PDB entry 2HP2 | X-ray diffraction, 2.70 A resolution | chains A and B

Chain A:
Name: Glutamate-1-semialdehyde 2,1-aminomutase (GSAM) hybrid-form
From: Synechococcus elongatus
Notes: EC 5.4.3.8
Reference sequence: P24630 (GSA_SYNP6); residues 1002-1433 here correspond to UniProt positions 1-432 (UniProt number = residue number - 1001)
Amino-acid sequence (432 residues; row label = number of the first residue in the row):
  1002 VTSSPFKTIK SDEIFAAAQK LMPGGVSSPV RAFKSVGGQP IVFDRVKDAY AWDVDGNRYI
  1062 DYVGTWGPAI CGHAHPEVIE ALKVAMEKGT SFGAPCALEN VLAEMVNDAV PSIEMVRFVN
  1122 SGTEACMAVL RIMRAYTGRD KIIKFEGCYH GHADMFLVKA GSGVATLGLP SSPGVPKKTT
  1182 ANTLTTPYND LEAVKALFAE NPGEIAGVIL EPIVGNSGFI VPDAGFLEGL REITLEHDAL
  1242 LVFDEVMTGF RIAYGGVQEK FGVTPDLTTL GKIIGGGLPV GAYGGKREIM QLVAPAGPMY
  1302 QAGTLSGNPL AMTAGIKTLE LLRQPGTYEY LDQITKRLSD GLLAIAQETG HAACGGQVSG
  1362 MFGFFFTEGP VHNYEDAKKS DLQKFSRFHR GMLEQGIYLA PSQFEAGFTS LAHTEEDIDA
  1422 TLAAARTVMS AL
Unresolved in the structure: 1002-1006
Differences from the reference sequence: conflict Asn1108 (Ile107 in P24630), Ile1133 (Leu132 in P24630), Ser1172 (Asp171 in P24630), Lys1179 (Ser178 in P24630), Thr1187 (Ala186 in P24630), Gly1327 (Ala326 in P24630)
Ligand contacts:
  - (4S)-4,5-diaminopentanoic acid (HOZ): Ala1303, Gly1304, Thr1305
  - KE4 ((4R)-5-amino-4-[({3-hydroxy-2-methyl-5-[(phosphonooxy)methyl]pyridin-4-yl}methyl)amino]pentanoic acid): Ser1029, Val1031, Trp1067, Ser1122, Gly1123, Thr1124, Cys1127, Tyr1150, His1151, Gly1152, Glu1212, Asn1217, Asp1245, Val1247, Met1248, Lys1273, Glu1406
  - pyridoxal phosphate (PLP): Ala1303, Gly1304, Thr1305

Chain B:
Name: Glutamate-1-semialdehyde 2,1-aminomutase (GSAM) hybrid-form
From: Synechococcus elongatus
Notes: EC 5.4.3.8
Reference sequence: P24630 (GSA_SYNP6); residues 2002-2433 here correspond to UniProt positions 1-432 (UniProt number = residue number - 2001)
Amino-acid sequence (432 residues; row label = number of the first residue in the row):
  2002 VTSSPFKTIK SDEIFAAAQK LMPGGVSSPV RAFKSVGGQP IVFDRVKDAY AWDVDGNRYI
  2062 DYVGTWGPAI CGHAHPEVIE ALKVAMEKGT SFGAPCALEN VLAEMVNDAV PSIEMVRFVN
  2122 SGTEACMAVL RIMRAYTGRD KIIKFEGCYH GHADMFLVKA GSGVATLGLP SSPGVPKKTT
  2182 ANTLTTPYND LEAVKALFAE NPGEIAGVIL EPIVGNSGFI VPDAGFLEGL REITLEHDAL
  2242 LVFDEVMTGF RIAYGGVQEK FGVTPDLTTL GKIIGGGLPV GAYGGKREIM QLVAPAGPMY
  2302 QAGTLSGNPL AMTAGIKTLE LLRQPGTYEY LDQITKRLSD GLLAIAQETG HAACGGQVSG
  2362 MFGFFFTEGP VHNYEDAKKS DLQKFSRFHR GMLEQGIYLA PSQFEAGFTS LAHTEEDIDA
  2422 TLAAARTVMS AL
Unresolved in the structure: 2002-2006
Differences from the reference sequence: conflict Asn2108 (Ile107 in P24630), Ile2133 (Leu132 in P24630), Ser2172 (Asp171 in P24630), Lys2179 (Ser178 in P24630), Thr2187 (Ala186 in P24630), Gly2327 (Ala326 in P24630)
Covalent attachments: pyridoxal phosphate (PLP) linked to Lys2273
Ligand contacts:
  - (4S)-4,5-diaminopentanoic acid (HOZ): Ser2029, Val2031, Arg2032, Trp2067, Ser2163, Asn2217, Met2248, Glu2406
  - KE4 ((4R)-5-amino-4-[({3-hydroxy-2-methyl-5-[(phosphonooxy)methyl]pyridin-4-yl}methyl)amino]pentanoic acid): Glu2125, Tyr2301, Ala2303, Gly2304, Thr2305
  - pyridoxal phosphate (PLP): Ser2122, Gly2123, Thr2124, Cys2127, Tyr2150, His2151, Gly2152, Glu2212, Asn2217, Asp2245, Val2247, Met2248

Interface between chain A and chain B:
Residue-residue contacts (210):
  Ile1015(A) - Asn2101(B)  hydrogen bond (backbone-side chain)
  Ala1018(A) - Asn2101(B)
  Ala1019(A) - Asn2101(B)
  Gln1020(A) - Met2116(B)
  Lys1021(A) - Met2116(B)
  Leu1022(A) - Asn2101(B)
  Leu1022(A) - Ala2104(B)  hydrophobic
  Leu1022(A) - Glu2105(B)
  Leu1022(A) - Asn2108(B)
  Leu1022(A) - Met2116(B)
  Leu1022(A) - Val2117(B)  hydrogen bond (backbone-backbone)
  Met1023(A) - Ala2104(B)  hydrophobic
  Met1023(A) - Met2116(B)
  Met1023(A) - Val2117(B)
  Pro1024(A) - Met2116(B)
  Pro1024(A) - Val2117(B)
  Pro1024(A) - Arg2118(B)  hydrogen bond (backbone-side chain)
  Pro1024(A) - Val2294(B)  hydrophobic
  Pro1024(A) - Pro2296(B)
  Gly1025(A) - Ala2297(B)
  Val1027(A) - Pro2096(B)  hydrophobic
  Val1027(A) - Arg2118(B)  hydrogen bond (backbone-side chain)
  Val1027(A) - Pro2296(B)
  Ser1028(A) - Glu2100(B)  hydrogen bond
  Ser1028(A) - Arg2118(B)
  Ser1028(A) - Ser2307(B)
  Ser1028(A) - Gly2308(B)
  Ser1029(A) - Ala2303(B)
  Ser1029(A) - Gly2304(B)  hydrogen bond (side chain-backbone)
  Pro1030(A) - Ala2295(B)
  Pro1030(A) - Pro2296(B)  hydrophobic
  Pro1030(A) - Gln2302(B)
  Pro1030(A) - Ala2303(B)
  Arg1032(A) - Gly2094(B)
  Arg1032(A) - Ala2095(B)  hydrogen bond (side chain-backbone)
  Arg1032(A) - Glu2100(B)  salt bridge
  Arg1032(A) - Gly2304(B)
  Arg1032(A) - Thr2305(B)  hydrogen bond (side chain-backbone)
  Arg1032(A) - Ser2307(B)  hydrogen bond (side chain-backbone)
  Ala1033(A) - Pro2296(B)  hydrophobic
  Lys1035(A) - Pro2296(B)  hydrogen bond (side chain-backbone)
  Ile1042(A) - Pro2096(B)
  Val1043(A) - Pro2096(B)
  Val1043(A) - Cys2097(B)  hydrophobic
  Val1043(A) - Ala2098(B)
  Phe1044(A) - Phe2093(B)  hydrophobic
  Phe1044(A) - Ala2095(B)  hydrophobic
  Phe1044(A) - Pro2096(B)  hydrogen bond (backbone-backbone)
  Phe1044(A) - Cys2097(B)
  Asp1045(A) - Lys2089(B)  salt bridge
  Asp1045(A) - Phe2093(B)
  Arg1046(A) - Lys2089(B)
  Val1047(A) - Lys2089(B)  hydrogen bond (backbone-backbone)
  Val1047(A) - Gly2090(B)
  Val1047(A) - Phe2093(B)  hydrophobic
  Thr1066(A) - Ser2092(B)  hydrogen bond
  Thr1066(A) - Phe2093(B)
  Thr1066(A) - Gly2094(B)  hydrogen bond (side chain-backbone)
  Trp1067(A) - Gly2094(B)  hydrogen bond (side chain-backbone)
  Trp1067(A) - Thr2305(B)
  Ile1080(A) - Met2087(B)
  Leu1083(A) - Met2087(B)  hydrophobic
  Lys1084(A) - Lys2084(B)
  Lys1084(A) - Met2087(B)
  Lys1084(A) - Glu2088(B)  salt bridge
  Met1087(A) - Ile2080(B)
  Met1087(A) - Leu2083(B)  hydrophobic
  Met1087(A) - Lys2084(B)
  Met1087(A) - Met2087(B)  hydrophobic
  Glu1088(A) - Lys2084(B)  salt bridge
  Lys1089(A) - Asp2045(B)  salt bridge
  Lys1089(A) - Arg2046(B)
  Lys1089(A) - Val2047(B)  hydrogen bond (backbone-backbone)
  Gly1090(A) - Val2047(B)
  Thr1091(A) - Gly2277(B)
  Thr1091(A) - Gly2278(B)  hydrogen bond (side chain-backbone)
  Ser1092(A) - Thr2066(B)  hydrogen bond
  Ser1092(A) - Gly2278(B)
  Phe1093(A) - Phe2044(B)  hydrophobic
  Phe1093(A) - Asp2045(B)
  Phe1093(A) - Val2047(B)  hydrophobic
  Phe1093(A) - Thr2066(B)
  Gly1094(A) - Arg2032(B)
  Gly1094(A) - Thr2066(B)  hydrogen bond (backbone-side chain)
  Gly1094(A) - Trp2067(B)  hydrogen bond (backbone-side chain)
  Ala1095(A) - Arg2032(B)
  Ala1095(A) - Phe2044(B)  hydrophobic
  Ala1095(A) - Tyr2399(B)
  Pro1096(A) - Arg2032(B)
  Pro1096(A) - Ile2042(B)
  Pro1096(A) - Val2043(B)
  Pro1096(A) - Phe2044(B)  hydrogen bond (backbone-backbone)
  Cys1097(A) - Val2043(B)  hydrophobic
  Cys1097(A) - Phe2044(B)
  Ala1098(A) - Val2043(B)
  Glu1100(A) - Ser2028(B)  hydrogen bond
  Glu1100(A) - Arg2032(B)  salt bridge
  Asn1101(A) - Ile2015(B)  hydrogen bond (side chain-backbone)
  Asn1101(A) - Ala2018(B)
  Asn1101(A) - Ala2019(B)
  Asn1101(A) - Leu2022(B)
  Ala1104(A) - Leu2022(B)  hydrophobic
  Ala1104(A) - Met2023(B)  hydrophobic
  Glu1105(A) - Leu2022(B)
  Asn1108(A) - Leu2022(B)
  Glu1115(A) - Lys2021(B)
  Met1116(A) - Gln2020(B)
  Met1116(A) - Lys2021(B)
  Met1116(A) - Leu2022(B)
  Met1116(A) - Met2023(B)
  Met1116(A) - Pro2024(B)
  Val1117(A) - Leu2022(B)  hydrogen bond (backbone-backbone)
  Val1117(A) - Met2023(B)
  Val1117(A) - Pro2024(B)
  Arg1118(A) - Pro2024(B)  hydrogen bond (side chain-backbone)
  Arg1118(A) - Val2027(B)  hydrogen bond (side chain-backbone)
  Arg1118(A) - Ser2028(B)  hydrogen bond (side chain-backbone)
  Phe1119(A) - Ser2028(B)
  Asn1121(A) - Pro2280(B)
  Ser1122(A) - Glu2125(B)  hydrogen bond
  Thr1124(A) - Glu2125(B)
  Glu1125(A) - Ser2122(B)  hydrogen bond
  Met1128(A) - Thr2124(B)
  Met1128(A) - Met2128(B)  hydrophobic
  Met1128(A) - His2153(B)
  Met1128(A) - Ala2154(B)  hydrophobic
  Arg1132(A) - His2153(B)  hydrogen bond
  Arg1132(A) - Asp2155(B)  salt bridge
  Arg1132(A) - Leu2158(B)
  Arg1132(A) - Pro2174(B)
  Arg1132(A) - Gly2175(B)
  Arg1132(A) - Val2176(B)
  Arg1135(A) - Gly2175(B)
  Arg1135(A) - Pro2177(B)
  Ala1136(A) - Pro2174(B)
  Ala1136(A) - Gly2175(B)
  Asp1141(A) - Pro2177(B)
  Tyr1150(A) - Tyr2301(B)  hydrogen bond
  Tyr1150(A) - Ala2303(B)
  His1153(A) - Arg2132(B)  hydrogen bond
  His1153(A) - Gln2302(B)
  His1153(A) - Ala2303(B)  hydrogen bond (side chain-backbone)
  Ala1154(A) - Met2128(B)  hydrophobic
  Asp1155(A) - Arg2132(B)  salt bridge
  Met1156(A) - Asp2155(B)
  Leu1158(A) - Arg2132(B)
  Leu1158(A) - Tyr2301(B)
  Ser1173(A) - Pro2299(B)
  Ser1173(A) - Met2300(B)
  Ser1173(A) - Tyr2301(B)  hydrogen bond (side chain-backbone)
  Pro1174(A) - Arg2132(B)
  Pro1174(A) - Ala2136(B)
  Pro1174(A) - Pro2299(B)
  Pro1174(A) - Met2300(B)
  Gly1175(A) - Arg2132(B)
  Gly1175(A) - Arg2135(B)
  Gly1175(A) - Ala2136(B)
  Val1176(A) - Arg2132(B)
  Pro1177(A) - Arg2135(B)
  Pro1177(A) - Asp2141(B)
  Pro1177(A) - Asn2183(B)
  Lys1179(A) - Lys2179(B)  hydrogen bond (side chain-backbone)
  Lys1179(A) - Ala2182(B)
  Lys1179(A) - Asn2183(B)
  Ala1182(A) - Lys2179(B)
  Asn1183(A) - Lys2179(B)
  Lys1273(A) - Thr2305(B)
  Gly1277(A) - Thr2091(B)
  Gly1278(A) - Thr2091(B)  hydrogen bond (backbone-side chain)
  Gly1278(A) - Ser2092(B)
  Gly1278(A) - Leu2306(B)
  Gly1278(A) - Asn2309(B)
  Leu1279(A) - Leu2306(B)
  Pro1280(A) - Asn2121(B)
  Pro1280(A) - Pro2280(B)  hydrophobic
  Pro1280(A) - Leu2306(B)
  Met1291(A) - Pro2024(B)  hydrophobic
  Val1294(A) - Pro2024(B)  hydrophobic
  Ala1295(A) - Pro2030(B)
  Pro1296(A) - Pro2024(B)
  Pro1296(A) - Val2027(B)
  Pro1296(A) - Pro2030(B)
  Pro1296(A) - Ala2033(B)  hydrophobic
  Pro1296(A) - Lys2035(B)
  Ala1297(A) - Gly2025(B)
  Pro1299(A) - Leu2170(B)
  Pro1299(A) - Pro2174(B)
  Met1300(A) - Pro2174(B)
  Tyr1301(A) - Pro2030(B)  hydrophobic
  Tyr1301(A) - Tyr2150(B)  hydrophobic
  Tyr1301(A) - Leu2158(B)  hydrophobic
  Tyr1301(A) - Ser2163(B)
  Tyr1301(A) - Gly2164(B)
  Gln1302(A) - Pro2030(B)
  Gln1302(A) - His2153(B)
  Ala1303(A) - Ser2029(B)
  Ala1303(A) - Pro2030(B)
  Ala1303(A) - His2153(B)
  Gly1304(A) - Ser2029(B)  hydrogen bond (backbone-side chain)
  Thr1305(A) - Arg2032(B)  hydrogen bond (backbone-side chain)
  Thr1305(A) - Thr2066(B)
  Thr1305(A) - Trp2067(B)
  Thr1305(A) - Lys2273(B)
  Leu1306(A) - Gly2278(B)
  Leu1306(A) - Leu2279(B)
  Leu1306(A) - Pro2280(B)  hydrophobic
  Ser1307(A) - Ser2028(B)
  Ser1307(A) - Arg2032(B)  hydrogen bond (backbone-side chain)
  Gly1308(A) - Ser2028(B)
  Asn1309(A) - Gly2278(B)
Interface residues without a listed pair, chain A (99 interface residues in all): Pro1069, His1074, Ala1075, Gly1298, Leu1311, Tyr1399
Interface residues without a listed pair, chain B (104 interface residues in all): His2074, Ala2075, Glu2115, Phe2119, Ala2129, Met2156, Gly2162, Val2165, Leu2168, Ser2173, Met2291, Leu2311

In short:
Chain A and chain B form an interface of 99 and 104 residues respectively, with 39 hydrogen bonds and 8 salt
bridges. Polar pairs include Arg1032(A)-Glu2100(B), Asp1045(A)-Lys2089(B) and Lys1084(A)-Glu2088(B). Compound
KE4 and (4S)-4,5-diaminopentanoic acid are bound between chain A and chain B.
Both chains are Glutamate-1-semialdehyde 2,1-aminomutase (GSAM) hybrid-form (Synechococcus elongatus). Entry
2HP2 (Inter-subunit signaling in GSAM) was determined by X-ray diffraction, deposited together with 2HOY, 2HOZ
and 2HP1.
